PDB entry 8Y9F | electron microscopy, 3.30 A resolution | chains B and E of the 6 polymer chains in the assembly

Chain B:
Name: Tubulin alpha-3 chain
From: Caenorhabditis elegans
Notes: EC 3.6.5.-; engineered mutation(s): K40Aly
Reference sequence: P91910 (TBA3_CAEEL); residues 1-450 here = UniProt positions 1-450
Sequence (450 residues; each row starts with the number of its first residue):
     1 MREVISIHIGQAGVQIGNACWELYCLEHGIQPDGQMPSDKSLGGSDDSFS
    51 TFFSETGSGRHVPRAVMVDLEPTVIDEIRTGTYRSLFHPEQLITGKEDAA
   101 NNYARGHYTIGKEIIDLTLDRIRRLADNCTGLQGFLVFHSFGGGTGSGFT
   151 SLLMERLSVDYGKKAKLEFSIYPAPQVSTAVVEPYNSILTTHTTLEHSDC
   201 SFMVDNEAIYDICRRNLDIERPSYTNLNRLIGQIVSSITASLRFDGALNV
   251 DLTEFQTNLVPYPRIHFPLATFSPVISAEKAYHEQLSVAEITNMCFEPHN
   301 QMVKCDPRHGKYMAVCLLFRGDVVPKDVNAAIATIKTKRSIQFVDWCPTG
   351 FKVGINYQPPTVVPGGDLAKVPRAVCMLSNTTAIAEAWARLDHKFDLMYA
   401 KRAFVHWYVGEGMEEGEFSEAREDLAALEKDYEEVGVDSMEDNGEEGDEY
Disordered / not traced: 440-450
Modified residues: Lys40 (N(6)-acetyllysine; ALY)
Residues lining bound ligands: GTP (guanosine-5'-triphosphate): Gly10, Gln11, Ala12, Gln15, Asp69, Glu71, Asp98, Ala99, Ala100, Asn101, Ser140, Gly142, Gly143, Gly144, Thr145, Gly146, Ile171, Thr179, Glu183, Asn206, Tyr224, Leu227, Asn228, Ile231

Chain E:
Name: Tubulin alpha-3 chain
From: Caenorhabditis elegans
Notes: EC 3.6.5.-
Reference sequence: P91910 (TBA3_CAEEL); numbering as in UniProt (aligned over 1-450)
Sequence (450 residues; each row starts with the number of its first residue):
     1 MREVISIHIGQAGVQIGNACWELYCLEHGIQPDGQMPSDKSLGGSDDSFS
    51 TFFSETGSGRHVPRAVMVDLEPTVIDEIRTGTYRSLFHPEQLITGKEDAA
   101 NNYARGHYTIGKEIIDLTLDRIRRLADNCTGLQGFLVFHSFGGGTGSGFT
   151 SLLMERLSVDYGKKAKLEFSIYPAPQVSTAVVEPYNSILTTHTTLEHSDC
   201 SFMVDNEAIYDICRRNLDIERPSYTNLNRLIGQIVSSITASLRFDGALNV
   251 DLTEFQTNLVPYPRIHFPLATFSPVISAEKAYHEQLSVAEITNMCFEPHN
   301 QMVKCDPRHGKYMAVCLLFRGDVVPKDVNAAIATIKTKRSIQFVDWCPTG
   351 FKVGINYQPPTVVPGGDLAKVPRAVCMLSNTTAIAEAWARLDHKFDLMYA
   401 KRAFVHWYVGEGMEEGEFSEAREDLAALEKDYEEVGVDSMEDNGEEGDEY
Disordered / not traced: 39-45, 440-450
Residues lining bound ligands: GTP (guanosine-5'-triphosphate): Gly10, Gln11, Ala12, Gln15, Ile16, Asp69, Glu71, Asp98, Ala99, Ala100, Asn101, Ser140, Gly142, Gly143, Gly144, Thr145, Gly146, Ile171, Thr179, Glu183, Asn206, Tyr224, Leu227, Asn228, Ile231

Chain B / chain E interface:
Residue-residue contacts (15; chain B residue first):
  Thr56(B) with Tyr282(E), hydrogen bond (side chain-backbone); Glu284(E), hydrogen bond (side chain-backbone); Gln285(E)
  Ser58(B) with Tyr282(E), hydrogen bond (side chain-backbone)
  Arg60(B) with Tyr282(E)
  Val62(B) with His283(E)
  Ser85(B) with His283(E), hydrogen bond (backbone-side chain)
  Leu86(B) with His283(E)
  Phe87(B) with His283(E)
  His88(B) with His283(E), hydrogen bond (side chain-backbone); Glu284(E), salt bridge
  Pro89(B) with Glu279(E); His283(E)
  Glu90(B) with Lys280(E), salt bridge
  Asn128(B) with Gln285(E)
Other interface residues (no listed pair), chain B (12 interface residues in all): Gly57

Overview:
Chain B and chain E form an interface of 12 and 6 residues respectively, with 5 hydrogen bonds and 2 salt
bridges. Polar contacts include His88(B)-Glu284(E), Glu90(B)-Lys280(E) and Thr56(B)-Tyr282(E). Ligands of
chain B: GTP. Bound to chain E: GTP.
Chain B is Tubulin alpha-3 chain and chain E is Tubulin alpha-3 chain, both from Caenorhabditis elegans; the
structure, ATAT-2 bound MEC-12/MEC-7 microtubule, was determined by electron microscopy together with 8YAJ,
8YAL and 8YAR from the same study.
